7X8W - chains A and H of the 3 polymer chains in the assembly; structure by electron microscopy, 3.10 A resolution.

# Chain A
Name: Spike glycoprotein
Organism: Severe acute respiratory syndrome coronavirus 2
Reference sequence: P0DTC2 (SPIKE_SARS2); residues 1-1208 here = UniProt positions 1-1208
Chain sequence (1278 residues; each row starts with the number of its first residue):
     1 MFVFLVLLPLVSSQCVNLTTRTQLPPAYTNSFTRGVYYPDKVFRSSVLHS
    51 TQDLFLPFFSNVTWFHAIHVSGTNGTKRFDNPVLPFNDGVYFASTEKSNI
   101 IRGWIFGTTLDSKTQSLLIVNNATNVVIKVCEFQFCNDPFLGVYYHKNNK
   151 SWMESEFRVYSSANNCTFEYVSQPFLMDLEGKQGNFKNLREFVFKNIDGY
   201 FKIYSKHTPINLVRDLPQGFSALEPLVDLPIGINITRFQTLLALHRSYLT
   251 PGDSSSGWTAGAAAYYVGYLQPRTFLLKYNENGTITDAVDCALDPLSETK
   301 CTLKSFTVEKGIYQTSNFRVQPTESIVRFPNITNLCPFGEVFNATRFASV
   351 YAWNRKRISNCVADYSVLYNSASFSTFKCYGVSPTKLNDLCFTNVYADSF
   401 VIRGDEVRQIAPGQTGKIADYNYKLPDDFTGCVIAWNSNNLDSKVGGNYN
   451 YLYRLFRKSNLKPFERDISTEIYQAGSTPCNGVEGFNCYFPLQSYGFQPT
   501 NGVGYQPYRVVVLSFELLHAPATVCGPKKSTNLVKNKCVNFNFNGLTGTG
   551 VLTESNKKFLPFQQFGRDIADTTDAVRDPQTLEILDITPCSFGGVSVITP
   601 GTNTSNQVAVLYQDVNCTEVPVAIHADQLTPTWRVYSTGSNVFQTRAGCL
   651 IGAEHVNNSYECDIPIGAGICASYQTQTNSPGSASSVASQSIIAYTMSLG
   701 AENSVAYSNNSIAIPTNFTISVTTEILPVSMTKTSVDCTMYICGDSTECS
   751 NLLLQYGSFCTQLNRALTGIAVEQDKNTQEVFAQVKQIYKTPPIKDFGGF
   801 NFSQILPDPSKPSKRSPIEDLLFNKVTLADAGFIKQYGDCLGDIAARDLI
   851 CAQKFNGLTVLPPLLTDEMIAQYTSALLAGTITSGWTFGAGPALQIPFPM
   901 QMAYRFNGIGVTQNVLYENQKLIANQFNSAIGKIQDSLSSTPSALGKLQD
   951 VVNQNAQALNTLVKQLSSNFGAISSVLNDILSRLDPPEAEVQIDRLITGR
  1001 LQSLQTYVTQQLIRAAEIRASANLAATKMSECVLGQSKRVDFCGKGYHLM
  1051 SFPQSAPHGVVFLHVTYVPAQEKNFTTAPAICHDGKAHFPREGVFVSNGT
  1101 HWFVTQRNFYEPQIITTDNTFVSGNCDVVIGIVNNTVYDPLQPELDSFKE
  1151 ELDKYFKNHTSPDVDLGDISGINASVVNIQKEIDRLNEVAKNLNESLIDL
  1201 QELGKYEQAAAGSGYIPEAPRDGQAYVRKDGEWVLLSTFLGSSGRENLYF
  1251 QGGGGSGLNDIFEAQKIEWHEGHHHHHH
Not modelled in the structure: 1-331, 530-1278
Cystine bridges: Cys336-Cys361, Cys379-Cys432, Cys391-Cys525, Cys480-Cys488
Covalently attached groups: N-acetylglucosamine (NAG) linked to Asn343
Differences from the reference sequence: engineered mutation Gly682 (Arg in P0DTC2), Ser683 (Arg in P0DTC2), Ser685 (Arg in P0DTC2), Pro817 (Phe in P0DTC2), Pro892 (Ala in P0DTC2), Pro899 (Ala in P0DTC2), Pro942 (Ala in P0DTC2), Pro986 (Lys in P0DTC2), Pro987 (Val in P0DTC2); expression tag (1209-1278)
UniProt features mapped onto this chain:
  - region: Asn280 to Cys301 (Putative superantigen), Arg403 to Asp405 (Integrin-binding motif), Asn448 to Phe456 (Immunodominant HLA epitope recognized by the CD8+), Pro681, Ala684 (Putative superantigen), Ser816 to Tyr837 (Fusion peptide 1), Lys835 to Phe855 (Fusion peptide 2), Asp1163 to Glu1202 (Heptad repeat 2)
  - site: Arg815, Ser816 (Cleavage)
  - glycosylation: Asn17 (N-linked (GlcNAc...) (complex) asparagine), Asn61 (N-linked (GlcNAc...) (hybrid) asparagine), Asn74 (N-linked (GlcNAc...) (complex) asparagine), Asn122 (N-linked (GlcNAc...) (hybrid) asparagine), Asn149 (N-linked (GlcNAc...) (complex) asparagine), Asn165 (N-linked (GlcNAc...) (complex) asparagine), Asn234 (N-linked (GlcNAc...) (high mannose) asparagine), Asn282 (N-linked (GlcNAc...) (complex) asparagine), Thr323 (O-linked (GalNAc) threonine), Ser325 (O-linked (HexNAc...) serine), Asn331 (N-linked (GlcNAc...) (complex) asparagine), Asn343 (N-linked (GlcNAc...) (complex) asparagine), Asn603 (N-linked (GlcNAc...) (hybrid) asparagine), Asn616 (N-linked (GlcNAc...) (complex) asparagine), Asn657 (N-linked (GlcNAc...) (complex) asparagine), Thr676 (O-linked (GlcNAc...) threonine), Thr678 (O-linked (GlcNAc...) threonine), Asn709 (N-linked (GlcNAc...) (high mannose) asparagine), Asn717 (N-linked (GlcNAc...) (hybrid) asparagine), Asn801 (N-linked (GlcNAc...) (hybrid) asparagine) and 6 more in UniProt
Reported in the primary citation:
  - mutagenesis - E484K: abolished binding to Ab354
  - mutagenesis - T478K: abolished binding to Ab159
  - mutagenesis - E484K: abolished binding to Ab326
  - mutagenesis - E484K: abolished binding to Ab496

# Chain H
Name: Ab354 heavy chain
Organism: Homo sapiens
Chain sequence (264 residues; row label = number of the first residue in the row; numbers below 1 keep their minus sign (Met-25 is residue -25)):
   -25 MDPKGSLSWRILLFLSLAFELSYGLEQVQLVQSGAEVKKPGASVTVSCKA
    25 SGFLFTGYYMHWVRQAPGQGLEWMGWINPNSGASNYTRKFQGRVTMTRDT
    75 SISATYMKLSRLTSDDTAVYYCARDLAFSMVRGALDYWGQGTLVTVSSAS
   125 TKGPSVFPLAPSSKSTSGGTAALGCLVKDYFPEPVTVSWNSGALTSGVHT
   175 FPAVLQSSGLYSLSSVVTVPSSSLGTQTYICNVNHKPSNTKVDKKVEPKS
   225 CENLYFQGHHHHHH
Not modelled in the structure: -25 to 0, 125-238
Cystine bridges: Cys22-Cys96
Covalently attached groups: glycan linked to Asn59
Reported in the primary citation:
  - post-translational modification sites: Asn59

# How chain A and chain H interact
Contacting residue pairs (26):
  Tyr449(A) with Phe27(H); Leu28(H), hydrophobic; Phe29(H), hydrogen bond (side chain-backbone); Thr74(H)
  Leu455(A) with Ser103(H)
  Phe456(A) with Ser103(H)
  Glu484(A) with Tyr33(H), hydrogen bond; Trp50(H); Asn52(H), hydrogen bond; Ser55(H), hydrogen bond; Ala57(H)
  Gly485(A) with Trp50(H); Val105(H)
  Phe486(A) with Val105(H)
  Tyr489(A) with Met104(H); Arg106(H), hydrogen bond
  Phe490(A) with Asn54(H); Ser55(H)
  Leu492(A) with Asn54(H), hydrogen bond (backbone-side chain)
  Gln493(A) with Thr30(H), hydrogen bond; Gly31(H); Ser103(H), hydrogen bond
  Ser494(A) with Leu28(H); Thr30(H)
  Tyr495(A) with Leu28(H)
  Gly496(A) with Leu28(H)
Other interface residues (no listed pair), chain H (17 interface residues in all): Phe102

# Summary
13 residues of chain A and 17 residues of chain H are in contact; the contacts include 8 hydrogen bonds. Polar
contacts include Tyr449(A)-Phe29(H), Glu484(A)-Tyr33(H) and Glu484(A)-Asn52(H). N-acetylglucosamine is
covalently linked to Asn343(A). From the paper: E484K of chain A abolishes binding to Ab354; a modification
site at Asn59(H).
Chain A is Spike glycoprotein (Severe acute respiratory syndrome coronavirus 2) and chain H is Ab354 heavy
chain (Homo sapiens); the structure, The SARS-CoV-2 receptor binding domain bound with the Fab fragment of a
human neutralizing antibody Ab354, was determined by electron microscopy (same publication as 7X8Y, 7X8Z,
7X90, 7X91 and 7X92).
